Entry 9ASI (electron microscopy, 2.79 A resolution); this record covers chains H and T of the 12 polymer chains in the assembly.

# Chain H
Name: CRISPR system Cms endoribonuclease Csm3
From: Lactococcus lactis subsp. lactis
Reference sequence: L0CEA3 (L0CEA3_LACLL); residues 1-214 here = UniProt positions 1-214
Sequence (214 residues; each row starts with the number of its first residue):
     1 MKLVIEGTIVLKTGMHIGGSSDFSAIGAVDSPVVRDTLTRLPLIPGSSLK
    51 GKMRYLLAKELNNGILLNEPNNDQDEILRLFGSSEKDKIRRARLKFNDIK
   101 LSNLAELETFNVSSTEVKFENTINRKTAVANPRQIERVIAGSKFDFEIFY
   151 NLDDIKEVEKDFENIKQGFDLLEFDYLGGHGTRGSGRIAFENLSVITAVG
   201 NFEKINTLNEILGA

# Chain T
Molecule: Target RNA
Sequence (36 nucleotides; row label = number of the first residue in the row):
     7 CUUCUUCAGGUUGGACAGCUGGUGCUGCCAAGAGCA
Not modelled in the structure: 36-42

# Chain H / chain T interface
Contacting residue pairs (15):
  Ile-26(H) / U17(T)  hydrogen bond to the sugar
  Ile-26(H) / U18(T)  phosphate contact
  Gly-27(H) / U17(T)  sugar contact
  Asp-30(H) / U18(T)  phosphate contact
  Lys-86(H) / G27(T)  phosphate contact
  Asn-121(H) / G16(T)  base contact
  Val-129(H) / G16(T)  sugar contact
  Ala-130(H) / G16(T)  hydrogen bond to the sugar
  Asn-131(H) / U17(T)  phosphate contact
  Asn-131(H) / U18(T)  hydrogen bond to the sugar
  Asn-131(H) / G19(T)  hydrogen bond to the sugar
  Pro-132(H) / G16(T)  base contact
  Pro-132(H) / U17(T)  sugar contact
  Pro-132(H) / U18(T)  sugar contact
  Arg-133(H) / U18(T)  base contact
Other interface residues (no listed pair), chain H (12 interface residues in all): Ala-25, Gln-134
Other interface residues (no listed pair), chain T (6 interface residues in all): G28

# Overview
12 residues of chain H and 6 residues of chain T are in contact; the contacts include 4 hydrogen bonds. Among
the polar pairs are Ile-26(H)/U17(T), Ala-130(H)/G16(T) and Asn-131(H)/U18(T).
Here chain H is CRISPR system Cms endoribonuclease Csm3 (Lactococcus lactis subsp. lactis) and chain T is
Target RNA. Entry 9ASI (Cryo-EM structure of the active Lactococcus lactis Csm bound to target in pre-cleavage
stage) was determined by electron microscopy, deposited together with 9ASH.
